Entry 9CL5 (electron microscopy, 2.48 A resolution); this record covers chains Ca and Db of the 12 polymer chains in the assembly.

Chain Ca:
Protein: Particulate methane monooxygenase subunit C
Organism: Methylocystis sp. ATCC 49242
UniProt: W6D653 (W6D653_9HYPH); numbering as in UniProt (aligned over 16-256)
Sequence (241 residues; row label = number of the first residue in the row):
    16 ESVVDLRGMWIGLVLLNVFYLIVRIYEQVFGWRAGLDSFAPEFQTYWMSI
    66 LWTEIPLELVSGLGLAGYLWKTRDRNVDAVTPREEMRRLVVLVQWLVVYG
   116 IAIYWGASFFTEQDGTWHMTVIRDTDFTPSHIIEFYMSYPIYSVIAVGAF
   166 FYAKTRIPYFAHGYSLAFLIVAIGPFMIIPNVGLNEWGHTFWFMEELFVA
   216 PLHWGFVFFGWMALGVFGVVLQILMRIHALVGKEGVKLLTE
Sequence notes: conflict Val29 (Ala in W6D653), Leu30 (Val in W6D653), Thr96 (Ala in W6D653), Met240 (Gly in W6D653), Val246 (Ile in W6D653), Lys252 (Ala in W6D653)
Bound ions: Cu ion: Asn200, His204, His218

Chain Db:
Protein: particulate methane monooxygenase supernumerary helix
Organism: Methylocystis sp. ATCC 49242
Sequence (23 residues; each row starts with the number of its first residue):
     1 MGWLVPAAMLAMVVIAAVTLTRL

Interface between chain Ca and chain Db:
Pairs across the interface (29; chain Ca residue first):
  Arg22(Ca) with Leu23(Db)
  Gly23(Ca) with Leu20(Db); Leu23(Db)
  Ile26(Ca) with Thr19(Db); Leu23(Db), hydrophobic
  Leu30(Ca) with Ile15(Db), hydrophobic; Ala16(Db)
  Phe34(Ca) with Met9(Db), hydrophobic; Met12(Db), hydrophobic
  Tyr41(Ca) with Met1(Db); Leu4(Db), hydrophobic; Val5(Db), hydrophobic
  Phe45(Ca) with Met1(Db), hydrophobic
  Thr60(Ca) with Gly2(Db)
  Tyr61(Ca) with Met1(Db), hydrophobic; Gly2(Db)
  Ser64(Ca) with Gly2(Db), hydrogen bond (side chain-backbone); Trp3(Db)
  Ile65(Ca) with Val5(Db), hydrophobic; Pro6(Db)
  Thr68(Ca) with Trp3(Db); Pro6(Db)
  Glu69(Ca) with Met9(Db)
  Leu72(Ca) with Met9(Db), hydrophobic; Leu10(Db), hydrophobic
  Glu73(Ca) with Met9(Db)
  Ser76(Ca) with Val13(Db)
  Tyr83(Ca) with Thr21(Db)
  Met152(Ca) with Val5(Db), hydrophobic
Also at the interface, not in a pair above, chain Ca (20 interface residues in all): Ile37, Val38
Also at the interface, not in a pair above, chain Db (17 interface residues in all): Ala8

Overview:
20 residues of chain Ca and 17 residues of chain Db are in contact, with 1 hydrogen bond. Its one
hydrogen-bonded contact is Ser64(Ca)-Gly2(Db). The Cu ion site is built by Asn200(Ca), His204(Ca) and
His218(Ca).
Chain Ca is Particulate methane monooxygenase subunit C and chain Db is particulate methane monooxygenase
supernumerary helix, both from Methylocystis sp. ATCC 49242; the structure, particulate methane monooxygenase
in native membranes, was determined by electron microscopy, deposited together with 9CL1, 9CL2, 9CL3, 9CL4 and
9CL6.
